7D09 - chains D and K of the 12 polymer chains in the assembly; structure by electron microscopy, 3.60 A resolution.

# Chain D
Molecule: Intermembrane phospholipid transport system permease protein MlaE
From: Acinetobacter baumannii
Reference sequence: V5V9F4 (V5V9F4_ACIBA); residues 1-258 here = UniProt positions 1-258
Amino-acid sequence (258 residues; numbered 1 to 258; the number before each row is that of its first residue):
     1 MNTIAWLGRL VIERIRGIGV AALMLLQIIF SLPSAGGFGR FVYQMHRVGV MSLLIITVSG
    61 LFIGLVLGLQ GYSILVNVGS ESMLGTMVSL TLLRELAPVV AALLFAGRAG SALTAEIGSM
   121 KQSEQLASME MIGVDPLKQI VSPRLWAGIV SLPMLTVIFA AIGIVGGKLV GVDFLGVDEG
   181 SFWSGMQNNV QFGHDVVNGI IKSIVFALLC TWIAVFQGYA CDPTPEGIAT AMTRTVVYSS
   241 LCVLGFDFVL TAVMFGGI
Unresolved in the structure: 257-258

# Chain K
Molecule: MCE family protein
From: Acinetobacter baumannii
Reference sequence: V5V921 (V5V921_ACIBA); residues 1-226 here = UniProt positions 1-226
Amino-acid sequence (226 residues; row label = number of the first residue in the row):
     1 MKSRTSELAV GIFVIIFGIA LFFLAMKVSG LVGTNLSDGY TMKAQFDNVN GLKPRAKVTM
    61 SGVTIGRVDS ITLDPVTRLA TVTFDLDGKL TSFNAEQLKE VQKNALDELR YSSDYTQATP
   121 AQQKTMEQQL ISNMNSITSI DEDAYIMVAT NGLLGEKYLK IVPGGGLNYL KRGDTISNTQ
   181 GTMDLEDLIS KFITGGGAGK VAAGSSSAEE KAPASTDSSA QPSFVE
Unresolved in the structure: 1-2, 194-226

# Chain D / chain K interface
Residue-residue contacts (17):
  Ile15(D) - Leu8(K)  hydrophobic
  Ile15(D) - Ile15(K)  hydrophobic
  Arg16(D) - Arg4(K)
  Arg16(D) - Glu7(K)
  Arg16(D) - Leu8(K)
  Gly19(D) - Glu7(K)
  Gly19(D) - Val10(K)
  Gly19(D) - Gly11(K)
  Val20(D) - Glu7(K)
  Leu23(D) - Glu7(K)
  Leu23(D) - Val10(K)  hydrophobic
  Phe248(D) - Phe22(K)  hydrophobic
  Phe248(D) - Met26(K)  hydrophobic
  Val249(D) - Phe22(K)  hydrophobic
  Ala252(D) - Ser29(K)  hydrogen bond (backbone-side chain)
  Val253(D) - Ala25(K)  hydrophobic
  Gly256(D) - Ser29(K)
Other interface residues (no listed pair), chain D (13 interface residues in all): Ile12, Ile18, Ala22
Other interface residues (no listed pair), chain K (12 interface residues in all): Ile12, Val14

# Overview
13 residues of chain D and 12 residues of chain K are in contact, with 1 hydrogen bond. The hydrogen-bonded
pair is Ala252(D)-Ser29(K).
Here chain D is Intermembrane phospholipid transport system permease protein MlaE and chain K is MCE family
protein, both from Acinetobacter baumannii. Entry 7D09 (Acinetobacter MlaFEDB complex in ATP-bound Vtrans2
conformation) was determined by electron microscopy together with 7D06, 7D08 and 7D0A from the same study.
